Entry 4K6L (X-ray diffraction, 2.39 A resolution); this record covers chains F and G of the 7 polymer chains in the assembly.

== Chain F ==
Protein: Cytolethal distending toxin subunit B homolog
Source organism: Salmonella enterica subsp. enterica serovar Typhi
Notes: EC 3.1.-.-
Reference sequence: Q8Z6A7 (CDTB_SALTI); numbering as in UniProt (aligned over 23-269)
Amino-acid sequence (255 residues; row label = number of the first residue in the row):
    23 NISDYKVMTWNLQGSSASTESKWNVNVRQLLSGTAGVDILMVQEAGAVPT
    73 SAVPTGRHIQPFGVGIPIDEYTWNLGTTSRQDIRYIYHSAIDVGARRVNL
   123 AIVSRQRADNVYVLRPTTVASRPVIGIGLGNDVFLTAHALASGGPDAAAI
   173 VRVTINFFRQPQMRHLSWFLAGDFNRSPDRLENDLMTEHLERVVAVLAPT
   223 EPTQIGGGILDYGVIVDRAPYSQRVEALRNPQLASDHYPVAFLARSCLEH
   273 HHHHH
Unresolved in the structure: 270-277
Sequence notes: expression tag (270-277)
Swiss-Prot annotation at these positions:
  - mutagenesis: His-160 (H160Q: Abolishes cytotoxic activity), Asp-195 (D195S: Abolishes cytotoxic activity)

== Chain G ==
Protein: Putative pertussis-like toxin subunit
Source organism: Salmonella enterica subsp. enterica serovar Typhi
Notes: EC 2.4.2.-
Reference sequence: Q8Z6A4 (Q8Z6A4_SALTI); residue numbers follow UniProt; this construct covers 19-242
Amino-acid sequence (224 residues; numbered 19 to 242; the number before each row is that of its first residue):
    19 VDFVYRVDSTPPDVIFRDGFSLLGYNRNFQQFISGRSCSGGSSDSRYIAT
    69 TSSVNQTYAIARAYYSRSTFKGNLYRYQIRADNNFYSLLPSITYLETQGG
   119 HFNAYEKTMMRLQREYVSTLSILPENIQKAVALVYDSATGLVKDGVSTMN
   169 ASYLGLSTTSNPGVIPFLPEPQTYTQQRIDAFGPLISSCFSIGSVCHSHR
   219 GQRADVYNMSFYDARPVIELILSK
Cystine bridges: Cys-56/Cys-207
From the paper describing this entry:
  - catalytic residues: Glu-133

== How chain F and chain G interact ==
Residue-residue contacts (41; chain F residue first):
  Asn-23(F) with Ser-139(G); Leu-141(G)
  Ser-25(F) with Tyr-43(G), hydrogen bond (backbone-side chain)
  Asp-26(F) with Leu-40(G); Tyr-43(G); Arg-64(G), hydrogen bond (backbone-side chain); Leu-138(G); Ser-139(G), hydrogen bond
  Tyr-27(F) with Tyr-43(G), hydrogen bond (backbone-side chain); Arg-64(G); Leu-138(G)
  Lys-28(F) with Tyr-43(G); Arg-64(G)
  Thr-56(F) with Arg-45(G), hydrogen bond (backbone-side chain); Phe-185(G)
  Asp-60(F) with Arg-45(G), salt bridge; Arg-64(G), salt bridge
  Arg-102(F) with Glu-188(G)
  Arg-127(F) with Arg-45(G); Phe-185(G)
  Asn-153(F) with Leu-141(G)
  His-187(F) with Glu-143(G)
  Asp-239(F) with Arg-218(G), salt bridge
  Pro-242(F) with Asp-36(G)
  Tyr-243(F) with Asp-36(G); Gly-37(G), hydrogen bond (side chain-backbone); Ser-39(G); Cys-214(G); Ser-216(G); His-217(G)
  Gln-245(F) with Ser-216(G), hydrogen bond; Arg-218(G)
  Arg-246(F) with Ser-39(G), hydrogen bond; Leu-40(G), hydrogen bond (side chain-backbone); Leu-41(G), hydrogen bond (side chain-backbone); Cys-214(G)
  Leu-265(F) with Tyr-43(G)
  Ala-266(F) with Tyr-43(G), hydrogen bond (backbone-side chain)
  Cys-269(F) with Leu-41(G); Ser-61(G), hydrogen bond (backbone-side chain); Cys-214(G), disulfide
Also at the interface, not in a pair above, chain F (22 interface residues in all): Gln-128, Ser-244, Phe-264
Also at the interface, not in a pair above, chain G (23 interface residues in all): Phe-38, Leu-186, Pro-187, His-215
Cross-chain cystine bridges: Cys-269(F)/Cys-214(G)
Interface features reported in the paper:
  - specific contacts: Cys-269(F)/Cys-214(G) (covalent link)

== In short ==
Chain F and chain G form an interface of 22 and 23 residues respectively; the contacts include 1 disulfide
bond, 12 hydrogen bonds and 3 salt bridges. Among the polar pairs are Asp-60(F)/Arg-45(G), Asp-60(F)/Arg-64(G)
and Asp-239(F)/Arg-218(G). The paper describes a contact between Cys-269(F) and Cys-214(G). The paper reports
the catalytic residue Glu-133(G).
Chain F is Cytolethal distending toxin subunit B homolog and chain G is Putative pertussis-like toxin subunit,
both from Salmonella enterica subsp. enterica serovar Typhi; the structure, Structure of Typhoid Toxin, was
determined by X-ray diffraction.
